PDB entry 3RFR | X-ray diffraction, 2.68 A resolution | chains E and I of the 11 polymer chains in the assembly

[Chain E (and I)]
Protein: PmoB
From: Methylocystis sp. M
Notes: chain I of this document is another copy of the same molecule, construct and numbering; everything in this record applies to it too
UniProt: Q9KX36 (Q9KX36_9RHIZ); residue numbers follow UniProt; this construct covers 1-419
Amino-acid sequence (419 residues; numbered 1 to 419; the number before each row is that of its first residue):
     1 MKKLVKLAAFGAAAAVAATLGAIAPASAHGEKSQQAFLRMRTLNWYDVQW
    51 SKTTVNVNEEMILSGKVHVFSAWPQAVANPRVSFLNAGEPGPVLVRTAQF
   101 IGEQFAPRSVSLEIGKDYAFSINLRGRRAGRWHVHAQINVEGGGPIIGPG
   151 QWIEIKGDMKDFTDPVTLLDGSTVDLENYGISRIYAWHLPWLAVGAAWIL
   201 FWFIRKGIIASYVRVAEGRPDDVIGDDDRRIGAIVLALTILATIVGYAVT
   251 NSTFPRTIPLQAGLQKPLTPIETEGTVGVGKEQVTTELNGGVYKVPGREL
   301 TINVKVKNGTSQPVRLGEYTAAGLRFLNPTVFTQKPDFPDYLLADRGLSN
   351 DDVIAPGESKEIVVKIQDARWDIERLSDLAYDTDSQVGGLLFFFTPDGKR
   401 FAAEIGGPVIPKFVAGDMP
Unresolved in the structure: 1-28, 415-419
Ion coordination: Cu ion: H29, H133, H135

[Chain E / chain I interface]
Residue-residue contacts - 19 pairs, chain E then chain I:
  A72(E) - K266(I)
  Q75(E) - G263(I)
  Q75(E) - L264(I)  hydrogen bond (side chain-backbone)
  A380(E) - I258(I)
  A380(E) - P259(I)
  Y381(E) - P259(I)
  D382(E) - P259(I)
  D382(E) - Q261(I)
  T383(E) - P259(I)
  T383(E) - L260(I)
  T383(E) - Q261(I)
  T383(E) - A262(I)  hydrogen bond (backbone-backbone)
  D384(E) - R108(I)  salt bridge
  D384(E) - Q261(I)
  S385(E) - Q261(I)
  I410(E) - L169(I)  hydrophobic
  P411(E) - L169(I)
  F413(E) - R256(I)
  V414(E) - R256(I)
Other interface residues (no listed pair), chain E (15 interface residues in all): S71, Q386, G406
Other interface residues (no listed pair), chain I (12 interface residues in all): P267

[In short]
Chain E and chain I form an interface of 15 and 12 residues respectively, with 2 hydrogen bonds and 1 salt
bridge. Polar contacts include D384(E)-R108(I), Q75(E)-L264(I) and T383(E)-A262(I). H29(E), H133(E) and
H135(E) form the Cu ion site.
Both chains are PmoB (Methylocystis sp. M). Entry 3RFR (Crystal Structure of particulate methane monooxygenase
(pMMO) from Methylocystis sp. strain M) was determined by X-ray diffraction (same publication as 3RGB).
